Entry 7DN2 (electron microscopy, 2.70 A resolution); this record covers chains f and 4 of the 18 polymer chains in the assembly.

Chain f:
Molecule: Major structural protein ORF14
Organism: Helicobacter pylori bacteriophage KHP30
UniProt: I7H0H9 (ORF14_BPKHP); residue numbers follow UniProt; this construct covers 1-381
Amino-acid sequence (381 residues; each row starts with the number of its first residue):
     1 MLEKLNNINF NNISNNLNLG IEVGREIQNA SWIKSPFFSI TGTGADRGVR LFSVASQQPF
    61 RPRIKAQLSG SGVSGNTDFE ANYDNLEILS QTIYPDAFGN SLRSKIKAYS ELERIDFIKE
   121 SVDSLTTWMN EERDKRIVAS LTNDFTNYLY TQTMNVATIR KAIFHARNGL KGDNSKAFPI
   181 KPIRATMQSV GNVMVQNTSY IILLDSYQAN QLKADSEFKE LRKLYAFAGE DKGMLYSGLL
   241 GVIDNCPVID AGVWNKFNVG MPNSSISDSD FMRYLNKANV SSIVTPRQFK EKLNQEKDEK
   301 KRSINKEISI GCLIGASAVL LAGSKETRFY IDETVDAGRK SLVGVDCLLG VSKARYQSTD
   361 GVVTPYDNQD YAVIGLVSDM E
Not modelled in the structure: 1-4, 297-303

Chain 4:
Molecule: Cement protein gp15
Organism: Helicobacter pylori bacteriophage KHP30
UniProt: I7HFW5 (I7HFW5_BPKHP); numbering as in UniProt (aligned over 1-126)
Amino-acid sequence (126 residues; row label = number of the first residue in the row):
     1 MKQKVHSVSY LAKAEFKFNN GVYNLVALPS GAEVVKVSLE VVGNPIATST TSVSVGFEDE
    61 TTKNYFLTLD NLAVDDASKK HTTSAKDYTA TSNKVVVAEV KNANDNNVKG VLRVLYFLPS
   121 VIEVEY

Chain f / chain 4 interface:
Pairs across the interface - 10 pairs, chain f then chain 4:
  Asp-78(f) / Tyr-10(4)  hydrogen bond
  Glu-80(f) / Val-8(4)
  Glu-80(f) / Ser-120(4)  hydrogen bond (backbone-side chain)
  Ala-81(f) / Leu-118(4)
  Ala-81(f) / Pro-119(4)
  Ala-81(f) / Ser-120(4)
  Asn-82(f) / Pro-119(4)
  Asn-82(f) / Ser-120(4)  hydrogen bond (backbone-side chain)
  Tyr-83(f) / Ser-120(4)  hydrogen bond (backbone-side chain)
  Val-362(f) / Lys-4(4)
Interface residues without a listed pair, chain f (8 interface residues in all): Asn-85, Asp-360
Interface residues without a listed pair, chain 4 (7 interface residues in all): Val-121

In short:
8 residues of chain f and 7 residues of chain 4 are in contact; the contacts include 4 hydrogen bonds. Among
the polar pairs are Asp-78(f)/Tyr-10(4), Glu-80(f)/Ser-120(4) and Asn-82(f)/Ser-120(4).
Here chain f is Major structural protein ORF14 and chain 4 is Cement protein gp15, both from Helicobacter
pylori bacteriophage KHP30. Entry 7DN2 (Acidic stable capsid structure of Helicobacter pylori bacteriophage
KHP30) was determined by electron microscopy, deposited together with 7DOU and 7F2P.
